Entry 6T9H (X-ray diffraction, 2.58 A resolution); this record covers chains A and D of the 5 polymer chains in the assembly.

== Chain A (and D) ==
Molecule: Linalool dehydratase-isomerase protein LDI
Organism: Castellaniella defragrans 65Phen
Notes: chain D of this document is another copy of the same molecule, construct and numbering; everything in this record applies to it too
UniProtKB: W8X534 (W8X534_CASDE); residues 2-372 here correspond to UniProt positions 31-401 (UniProt number = residue number + 29)
Chain sequence (372 residues; numbered 1 to 372; the number before each row is that of its first residue):
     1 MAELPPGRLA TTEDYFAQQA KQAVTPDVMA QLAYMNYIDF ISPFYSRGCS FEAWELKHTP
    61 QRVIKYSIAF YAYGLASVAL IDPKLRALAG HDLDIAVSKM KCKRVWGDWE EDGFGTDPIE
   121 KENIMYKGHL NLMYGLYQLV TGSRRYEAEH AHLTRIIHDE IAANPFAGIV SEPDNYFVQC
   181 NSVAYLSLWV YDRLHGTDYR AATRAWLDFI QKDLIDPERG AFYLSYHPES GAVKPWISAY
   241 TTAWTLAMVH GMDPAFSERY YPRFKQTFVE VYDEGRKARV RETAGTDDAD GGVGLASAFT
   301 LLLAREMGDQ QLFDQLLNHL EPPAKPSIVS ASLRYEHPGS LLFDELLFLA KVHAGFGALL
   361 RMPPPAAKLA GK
Not modelled in the structure: 1-2, 366-372
Differences from the reference sequence: initiating methionine (1); engineered mutation Ser171 (Cys200 in W8X534)
Disulfides: Cys49-Cys102

== Chain A / chain D interface ==
Residue-residue contacts - 44 pairs, chain A then chain D:
  Met29(A) with Trp236(D), hydrophobic
  Leu32(A) with Trp236(D)
  Ala33(A) with Trp236(D), hydrophobic
  Asn36(A) with Lys234(D), hydrogen bond (backbone-side chain); Trp236(D)
  Tyr37(A) with Leu224(D); Trp236(D), hydrophobic; Ile237(D); Ser238(D); Glu282(D), hydrogen bond; Thr283(D)
  Ile38(A) with Gly292(D)
  Asp39(A) with Phe177(D); Tyr240(D), hydrogen bond; Val293(D)
  Phe40(A) with Arg62(D)
  Phe44(A) with Lys234(D)
  Tyr45(A) with Glu172(D), hydrogen bond; Asn175(D), hydrogen bond (backbone-side chain); Phe177(D), hydrophobic
  Ser46(A) with Phe114(D); Glu172(D); Asn175(D)
  Arg47(A) with Pro173(D); Asp174(D)
  Gly48(A) with Asp112(D); Phe114(D)
  Cys49(A) with Asp112(D), hydrogen bond (backbone-backbone)
  Ser50(A) with Arg62(D), hydrogen bond; Asp112(D)
  Glu52(A) with Arg62(D), salt bridge
  Ala87(A) with Ser230(D); Ala232(D)
  Leu88(A) with Ala232(D)
  His91(A) with Asp174(D), salt bridge; Asn175(D); His227(D), hydrogen bond; Ser230(D)
  Ser143(A) with Glu229(D), hydrogen bond
  Val329(A) with Asp288(D)
  Ser330(A) with Thr283(D); Thr286(D); Asp288(D), hydrogen bond (backbone-side chain); Gly291(D)
Other interface residues (no listed pair), chain A (28 interface residues in all): Leu85, Asp94, Tyr137, Arg145, Ile328, Ala331
Other interface residues (no listed pair), chain D (31 interface residues in all): Val63, Tyr66, Met125, Pro235, Ala284, Gly285

== Summary ==
Chain A and chain D form an interface of 28 and 31 residues respectively; the contacts include 10 hydrogen
bonds and 2 salt bridges. Among the polar pairs are Glu52(A)-Arg62(D), His91(A)-Asp174(D) and
Asn36(A)-Lys234(D).
Both chains are Linalool dehydratase-isomerase protein LDI (Castellaniella defragrans 65Phen). Entry 6T9H
(C171S mutant of Linalool Dehydratase Isomerase) was determined by X-ray diffraction, deposited together with
6TFN, 6TFR, 6TFT and 6THM.
